PDB entry 4UHW | X-ray diffraction, 2.60 A resolution | chain A

Chain A:
Protein: Aldehyde oxidase
Organism: Homo sapiens
Notes: EC 1.2.3.1, 1.17.3.-
Reference sequence: Q06278 (AOXA_HUMAN); residues 1-1338 here = UniProt positions 1-1338
Chain sequence (1338 residues; numbered 1 to 1338; the number before each row is that of its first residue):
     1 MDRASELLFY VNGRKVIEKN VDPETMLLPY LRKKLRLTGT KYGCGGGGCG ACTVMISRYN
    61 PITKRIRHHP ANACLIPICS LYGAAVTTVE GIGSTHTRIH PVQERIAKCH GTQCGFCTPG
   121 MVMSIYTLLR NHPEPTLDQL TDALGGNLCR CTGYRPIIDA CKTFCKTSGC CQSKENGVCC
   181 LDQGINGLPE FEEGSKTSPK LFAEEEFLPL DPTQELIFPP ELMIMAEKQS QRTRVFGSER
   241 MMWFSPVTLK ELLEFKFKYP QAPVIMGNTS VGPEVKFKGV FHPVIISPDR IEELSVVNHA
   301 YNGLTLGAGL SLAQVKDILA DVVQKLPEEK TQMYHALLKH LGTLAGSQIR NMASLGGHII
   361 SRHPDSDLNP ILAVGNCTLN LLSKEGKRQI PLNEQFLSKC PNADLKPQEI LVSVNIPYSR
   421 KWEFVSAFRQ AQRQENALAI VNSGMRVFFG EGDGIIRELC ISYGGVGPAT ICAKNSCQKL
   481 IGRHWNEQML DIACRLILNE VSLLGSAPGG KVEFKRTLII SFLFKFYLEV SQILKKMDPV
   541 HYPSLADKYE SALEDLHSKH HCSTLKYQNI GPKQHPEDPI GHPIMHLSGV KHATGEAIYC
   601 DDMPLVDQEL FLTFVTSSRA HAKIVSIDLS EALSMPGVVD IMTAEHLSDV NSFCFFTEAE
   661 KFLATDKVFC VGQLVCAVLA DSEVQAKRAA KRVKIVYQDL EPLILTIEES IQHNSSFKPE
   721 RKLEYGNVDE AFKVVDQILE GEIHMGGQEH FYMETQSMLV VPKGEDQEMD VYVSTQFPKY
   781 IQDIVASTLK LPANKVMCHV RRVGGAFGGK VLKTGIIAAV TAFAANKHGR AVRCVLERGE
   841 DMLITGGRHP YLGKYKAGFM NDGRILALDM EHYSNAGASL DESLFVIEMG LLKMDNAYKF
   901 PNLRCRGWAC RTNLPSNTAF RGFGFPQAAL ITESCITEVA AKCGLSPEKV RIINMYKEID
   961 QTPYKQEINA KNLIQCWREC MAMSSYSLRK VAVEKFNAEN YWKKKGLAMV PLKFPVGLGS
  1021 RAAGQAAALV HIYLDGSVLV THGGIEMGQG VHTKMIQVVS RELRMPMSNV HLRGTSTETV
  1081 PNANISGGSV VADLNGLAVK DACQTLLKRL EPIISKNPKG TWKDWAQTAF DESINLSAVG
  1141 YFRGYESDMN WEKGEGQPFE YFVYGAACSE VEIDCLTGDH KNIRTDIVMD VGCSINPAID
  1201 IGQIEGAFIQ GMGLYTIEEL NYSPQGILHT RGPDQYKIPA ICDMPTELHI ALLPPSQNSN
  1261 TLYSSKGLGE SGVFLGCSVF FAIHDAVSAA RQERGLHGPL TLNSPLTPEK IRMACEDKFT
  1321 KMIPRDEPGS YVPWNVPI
Disordered / not traced: 1-3, 168-198, 559, 570-571, 655-660, 713-715, 881-882, 1337-1338
Ion coordination: 2Fe-2S cluster Fe site 1: C49, C52, C74; 2Fe-2S cluster Fe site 2: C114, C117, C149, C151
Ligand contacts:
  - FAD (flavin-adenine dinucleotide): G46, G47, G48, L75, P263, V264, I265, M266, G267, N268, T269, S270, V271, P273, A308, L312, T343, L344, A345, I349, M352, A353, S354, G356, G357, H358, I360, S361, H363, D365, S366, D367, L405, I410, L411, R429, A437, L438
  - 2Fe-2S cluster (FES), molecule 1: K41, Y42, G43, C44, G45, G47, G48, C49, G50, A51, C52, N72, C74
  - 2Fe-2S cluster (FES), molecule 2: T112, Q113, C114, G115, F116, C117, C149, R150, C151, T152, M753
  - malonate ion (MLI), molecule 1: R32, K33, T38, D601, D602, M603, P604, L605, R833
  - malonate ion (MLI), molecule 2: C44, G48, C49, L148, R433, F751, Y1236, K1237, I1238
  - MTE (phosphonic acidmono-(2-amino-5,6-dimercapto-4-oxo-3,7,8a,9,10,10a-hexahydro-4H-8-oxa-1,3,9,10-tetraaza-anthracen-7-ylmethyl)ester): Q113, C114, C151, G805, A806, F807, G808, R921, M1047, G1048, Q1049, G1087, G1088, S1089, V1090, V1091, A1092, Q1203, L1268, G1269, E1270
UniProt features mapped onto this chain:
  - active site: E1270 (Proton acceptor)
  - binding site ([2Fe-2S] cluster): C44, C49, C52, C74, C114, C117, C149, C151
  - binding site (Mo-molybdopterin): Q113, C151, A806, F807, M1047, G1088 to V1091, Q1203, L1268
  - binding site (FAD): V264 to V271, A345, S354, H358, D367, L411
  - modified residue: S1068 (Phosphoserine)
  - natural variant: R802 (R802C: Decreases homodimerization but nearly no effect on kinetic parameters), R921 (R921H: Increases homodimerization), N1135 (N1135S: Increases homodimerization and turnover number with phenanthridine as substrate), S1271 (S1271L: No effect on dimerization), H1297 (H1297R: Increases homodimerization and turnover number with phenanthridine as substrate)
  - mutagenesis: C44 (C44W: Disrupts protein stability), G1269 (G1269R: No effect on dimerization. Loss of oxidase activity)

In short:
Ligands of chain A: malonate ion, 2Fe-2S cluster, compound MTE and flavin-adenine dinucleotide. C49, C52 and
C74 form the 2Fe-2S cluster Fe site 1. From UniProt: active-site residue E1270, 8 [2Fe-2S] cluster-binding
residues, 11 Mo-molybdopterin-binding residues and 13 FAD-binding residues.
Chain A is Aldehyde oxidase (Homo sapiens); the structure, Human aldehyde oxidase, was determined by X-ray
diffraction, deposited together with 4UHX.
